PDB entry 8PTX | electron microscopy, 2.87 A resolution | chains A and D of the 5 polymer chains in the assembly

== Chain A (and D) ==
Name: Elongator complex protein 1
Organism: Homo sapiens
Notes: chain D of this document is another copy of the same molecule, construct and numbering; everything in this record applies to it too
UniProt: O95163 (ELP1_HUMAN); residue numbers follow UniProt; this construct covers 1-1332
Amino-acid sequence (1332 residues; row label = number of the first residue in the row):
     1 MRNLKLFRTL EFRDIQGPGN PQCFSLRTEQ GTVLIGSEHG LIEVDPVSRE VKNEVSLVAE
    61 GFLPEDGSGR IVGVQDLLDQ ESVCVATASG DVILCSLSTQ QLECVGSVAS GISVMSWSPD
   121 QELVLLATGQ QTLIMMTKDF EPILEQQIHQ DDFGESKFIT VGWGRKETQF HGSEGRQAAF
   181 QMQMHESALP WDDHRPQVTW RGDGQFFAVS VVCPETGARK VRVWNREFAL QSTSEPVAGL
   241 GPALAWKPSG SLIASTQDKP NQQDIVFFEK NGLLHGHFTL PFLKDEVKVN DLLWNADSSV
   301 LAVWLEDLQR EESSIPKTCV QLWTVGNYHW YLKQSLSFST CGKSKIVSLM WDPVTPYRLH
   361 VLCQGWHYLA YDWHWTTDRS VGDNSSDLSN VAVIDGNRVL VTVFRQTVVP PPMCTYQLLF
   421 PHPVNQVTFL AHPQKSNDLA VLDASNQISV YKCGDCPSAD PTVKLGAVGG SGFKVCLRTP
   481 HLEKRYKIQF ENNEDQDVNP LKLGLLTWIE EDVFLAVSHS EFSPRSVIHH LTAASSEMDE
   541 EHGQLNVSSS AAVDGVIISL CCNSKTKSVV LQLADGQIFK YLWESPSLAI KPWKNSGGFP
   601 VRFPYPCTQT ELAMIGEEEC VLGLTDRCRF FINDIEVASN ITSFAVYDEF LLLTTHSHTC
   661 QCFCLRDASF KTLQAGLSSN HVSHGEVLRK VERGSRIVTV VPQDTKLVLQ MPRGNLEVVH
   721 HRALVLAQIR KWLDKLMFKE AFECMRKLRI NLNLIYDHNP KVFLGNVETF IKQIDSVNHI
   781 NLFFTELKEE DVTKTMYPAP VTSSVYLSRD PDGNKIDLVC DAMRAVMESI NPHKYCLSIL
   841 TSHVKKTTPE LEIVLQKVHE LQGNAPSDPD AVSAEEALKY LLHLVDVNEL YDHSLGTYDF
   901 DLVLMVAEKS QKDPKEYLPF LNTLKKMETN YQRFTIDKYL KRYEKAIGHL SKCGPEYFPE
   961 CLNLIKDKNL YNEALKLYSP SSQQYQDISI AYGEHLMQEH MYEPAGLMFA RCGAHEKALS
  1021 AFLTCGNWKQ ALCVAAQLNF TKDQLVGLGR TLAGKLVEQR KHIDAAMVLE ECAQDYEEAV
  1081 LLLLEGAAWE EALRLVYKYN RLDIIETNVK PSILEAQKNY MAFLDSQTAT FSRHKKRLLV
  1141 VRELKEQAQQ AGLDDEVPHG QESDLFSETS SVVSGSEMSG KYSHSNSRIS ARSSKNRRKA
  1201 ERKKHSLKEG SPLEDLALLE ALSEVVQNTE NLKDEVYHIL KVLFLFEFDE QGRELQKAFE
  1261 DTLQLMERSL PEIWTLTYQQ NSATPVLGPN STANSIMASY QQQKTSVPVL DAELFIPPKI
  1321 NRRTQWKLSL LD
Unresolved in the structure: 165-185, 1153-1212, 1277-1312 (chain D: 1-941, 1152-1211, 1277-1309)
UniProt features mapped onto this chain:
  - region: Ala1191 to Glu1209 (Required for binding to tRNA)
  - modified residue (Phosphoserine): Ser471, Ser804, Ser867, Ser1171, Ser1174
  - natural variant: Arg696 (R696P: In HSAN3), Pro914 (P914L: In HSAN3), Cys1072 (C1072S: Reduced interaction with ELP2), Pro1158 (P1158L: Reduced interaction with ELP2)
  - mutagenesis: Arg1011 (R1011A: Disruption of dimer formation, reduced protein stability and reduced interaction with ELP2 and ELP3. Does not affect binding to tRNA)

== How chain A and chain D interact ==
Residue-residue contacts (37):
  Asn972(A) with Leu1331(D)
  Glu1003(A) with Tyr1237(D); Lys1241(D)
  Pro1004(A) with Leu1330(D), hydrophobic
  Leu1007(A) with Leu1245(D)
  Ala1010(A) with Leu1245(D), hydrophobic
  Arg1011(A) with Phe1244(D), hydrogen bond (side chain-backbone); Glu1247(D)
  Lys1029(A) with Glu1090(D); Glu1091(D), salt bridge; Arg1094(D)
  Gln1030(A) with Glu1090(D)
  Leu1032(A) with Arg1094(D)
  Cys1033(A) with Arg1094(D)
  Ala1036(A) with Tyr1097(D)
  Gln1037(A) with Tyr1097(D)
  Asn1039(A) with Tyr1097(D), hydrogen bond
  Glu1090(A) with Lys1029(D); Gln1030(D); Cys1033(D)
  Glu1091(A) with Lys1029(D)
  Arg1094(A) with Leu1032(D); Cys1033(D)
  Tyr1097(A) with Ala1036(D); Gln1037(D)
  Lys1098(A) with Glu1071(D), salt bridge
  Tyr1237(A) with Glu1003(D)
  Phe1244(A) with Met1008(D), hydrophobic; Arg1011(D), hydrogen bond (backbone-side chain)
  Leu1245(A) with Leu1007(D), hydrophobic; Arg1011(D)
  Glu1247(A) with Arg1011(D)
  Leu1330(A) with Tyr992(D); Leu996(D), hydrophobic; Pro1004(D), hydrophobic; Leu1007(D), hydrophobic; Met1008(D), hydrophobic
Other interface residues (no listed pair), chain A (28 interface residues in all): Tyr992, Met1008, Trp1028, Leu1093, Ser1329
Other interface residues (no listed pair), chain D (29 interface residues in all): Met1001, Ala1010, Asp1249, Asp1332

== Summary ==
28 residues of chain A and 29 residues of chain D are in contact; the contacts include 3 hydrogen bonds and 2
salt bridges. Polar contacts include Lys1029(A)-Glu1091(D), Lys1098(A)-Glu1071(D) and Arg1011(A)-Phe1244(D).
UniProt lists one mutagenesis site on chain A.
Chain A and chain D are both Elongator complex protein 1 (Homo sapiens); the structure, Cryo-EM structure of
human Elp123 in complex with tRNA, acetyl-CoA, 5'-deoxyadenosine and methionine, was determined by electron
microscopy together with 8PTY, 8PTZ and 8PU0 from the same study.
